Entry 6GVZ (X-ray diffraction, 1.54 A resolution); this record covers chain A.

Chain A:
Name: Capsid protein VP1
Organism: Norovirus Hu/GII.1/7EK/Hawaii/1971/USA
Reference sequence: J9XXB7 (J9XXB7_9CALI); residues 225-525 here = UniProt positions 225-525
Amino-acid sequence (305 residues; each row starts with the number of its first residue):
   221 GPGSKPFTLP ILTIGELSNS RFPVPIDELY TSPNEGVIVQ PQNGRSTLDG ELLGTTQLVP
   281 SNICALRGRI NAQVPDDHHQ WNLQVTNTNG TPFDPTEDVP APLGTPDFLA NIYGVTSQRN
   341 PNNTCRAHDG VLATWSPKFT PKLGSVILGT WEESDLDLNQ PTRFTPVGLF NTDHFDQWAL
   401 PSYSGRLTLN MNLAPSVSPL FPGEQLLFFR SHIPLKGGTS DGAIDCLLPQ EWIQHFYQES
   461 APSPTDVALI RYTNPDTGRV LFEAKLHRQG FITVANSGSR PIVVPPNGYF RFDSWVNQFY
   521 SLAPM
Differences from the reference sequence: expression tag (221-224)
Ligand contacts: glycochenodeoxycholic acid (CHO): H299, Q300, N331, V351, A353, W355, S356, P357, I367, G369, T370, W371, F390
What the authors report for this chain:
  - binding site for glycochenodeoxycholic acid: Q300, V351, A353, I367, W371
  - conformationally variable residues (order/disorder transition): D375

Overview:
Bound to chain A: glycochenodeoxycholic acid. The paper reports a binding site for glycochenodeoxycholic acid
at Q300, V351 and A353 among others; conformational variability at D375.
Chain A is Capsid protein VP1 (Norovirus Hu/GII.1/7EK/Hawaii/1971/USA); the structure, GII.1 human norovirus
protruding domain in complex with glycochenodeoxycholate (GCDCA), was determined by X-ray diffraction (same
publication as 6GW0 and 6GW1).
